PDB entry 7TFA | electron microscopy, 2.07 A resolution | chains K and R of the 24 polymer chains in the assembly

# Chain K (and R)
Name: Glutamine synthetase
From: Paenibacillus polymyxa
Notes: EC 6.3.1.2; chain R of this document is another copy of the same molecule, construct and numbering; everything in this record applies to it too
Reference sequence: A0A0F0G8G2 (A0A0F0G8G2_PAEPO); residue numbers follow UniProt; this construct covers 1-442
Sequence (462 residues; numbered -19 to 442; the number before each row is that of its first residue; numbers below 1 keep their minus sign (Met-19 is residue -19)):
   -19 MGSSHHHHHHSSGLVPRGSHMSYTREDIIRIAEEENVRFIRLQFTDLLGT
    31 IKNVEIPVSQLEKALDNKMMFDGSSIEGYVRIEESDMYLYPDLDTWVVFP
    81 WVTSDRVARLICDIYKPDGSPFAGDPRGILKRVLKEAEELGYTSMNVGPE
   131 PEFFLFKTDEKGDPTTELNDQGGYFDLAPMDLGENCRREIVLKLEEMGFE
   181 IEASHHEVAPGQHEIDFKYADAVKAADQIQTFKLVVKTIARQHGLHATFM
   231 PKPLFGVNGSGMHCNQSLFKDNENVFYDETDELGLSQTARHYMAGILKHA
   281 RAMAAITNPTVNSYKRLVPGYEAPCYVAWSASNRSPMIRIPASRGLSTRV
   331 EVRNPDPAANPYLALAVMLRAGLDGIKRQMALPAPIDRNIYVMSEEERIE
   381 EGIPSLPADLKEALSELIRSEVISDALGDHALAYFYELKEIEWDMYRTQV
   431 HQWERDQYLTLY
Unresolved in the structure: -19 to 1
Construct notes: initiating methionine (-19); expression tag (-18 to 0)
Metal / ion sites: Mg2+ site 1: Glu130, Glu331; Mg2+ site 2: Glu132, Glu187, Glu194
Small-molecule neighbours: glutamine (GLN): Glu132, Tyr154, Glu187, Val188, Gln192, Asn238, Gly239, Ser240, Gly241, His243, Arg296, Tyr301, Glu302, Ala303, Arg333
Reported in the primary citation:
  - catalytic residues: Asp52, Glu302 (proposed by the authors, not directly observed)

# Interface between chain K and chain R
Residue-residue contacts (66):
  Leu28(K) with Tyr442(R)
  Thr30(K) with Leu441(R)
  Lys217(K) with Tyr442(R), hydrogen bond (side chain-backbone)
  His226(K) with Leu439(R), hydrogen bond (side chain-backbone)
  Thr228(K) with Leu439(R); Tyr442(R), hydrogen bond (side chain-backbone)
  Phe229(K) with Tyr442(R), hydrogen bond (backbone-backbone)
  Met230(K) with Glu434(R); Arg435(R); Tyr438(R), hydrophobic
  Lys232(K) with Val430(R)
  Pro233(K) with Val430(R); Arg435(R)
  Phe235(K) with Thr428(R); Gln429(R); Val430(R)
  Thr290(K) with Tyr438(R); Tyr442(R)
  Val291(K) with Tyr438(R), hydrogen bond (backbone-side chain)
  Asn292(K) with Val430(R); Glu434(R), hydrogen bond; Tyr438(R)
  Lys295(K) with Arg427(R); Gln429(R), hydrogen bond (side chain-backbone); His431(R); Glu434(R), salt bridge
  Leu297(K) with Arg427(R)
  Val298(K) with Arg427(R)
  Ala338(K) with Tyr442(R)
  Glu422(K) with Tyr438(R), hydrogen bond
  Tyr426(K) with His431(R); Trp433(R), hydrophobic
  Arg427(K) with Lys295(R); Leu297(R); Val298(R)
  Thr428(K) with Phe235(R)
  Gln429(K) with Phe235(R); Lys295(R), hydrogen bond (backbone-side chain); Trp433(R)
  Val430(K) with Lys232(R); Pro233(R); Asn292(R)
  His431(K) with Lys295(R); Tyr426(R); His431(R)
  Trp433(K) with Tyr426(R), hydrophobic; Gln429(R)
  Glu434(K) with Asn292(R), hydrogen bond; Lys295(R), salt bridge
  Arg435(K) with Pro233(R)
  Tyr438(K) with Met230(R), hydrophobic; Thr290(R); Val291(R), hydrogen bond (side chain-backbone); Asn292(R); Glu422(R), hydrogen bond
  Leu439(K) with Phe136(R), hydrophobic; His226(R), hydrogen bond (backbone-side chain); Thr228(R); Met230(R)
  Leu441(K) with Thr30(R)
  Tyr442(K) with Leu28(R); Lys217(R), hydrogen bond (backbone-side chain); Thr228(R), hydrogen bond (backbone-side chain); Phe229(R), hydrogen bond (backbone-backbone); Thr290(R); Ala338(R)
Other interface residues (no listed pair), chain K (37 interface residues in all): Phe136, Pro144, Leu234, Lys419, Met425, Thr440
Other interface residues (no listed pair), chain R (38 interface residues in all): Pro144, Ala227, Leu234, Lys419, Met425, Thr440

# Overview
Chain K and chain R form an interface of 37 and 38 residues respectively, with 16 hydrogen bonds and 2 salt
bridges. Polar pairs include Lys295(K)-Glu434(R), Lys217(K)-Tyr442(R) and His226(K)-Leu439(R). Chain K binds
glutamine. Glu130(K) and Glu331(K) form the Mg2+ site 1. From the paper: catalytic residues Asp52(K) and
Glu302(K).
Chain K and chain R are both Glutamine synthetase (Paenibacillus polymyxa); the structure, P. polymyxa
GS(12)-Q-GlnR peptide, was determined by electron microscopy (same publication as 7TEA, 7TEC, 7TF6, 7TF9, 7TFB
and 7TFC).
